Entry 4P2O (X-ray diffraction, 2.60 A resolution); this record covers chains B and D of the 5 polymer chains in the assembly.

[Chain B]
Molecule: MHC class II E-beta-k
Source organism: Mus musculus
Reference sequence: Q31163 (Q31163_MOUSE); residues 3-198 here correspond to UniProt positions 29-224 (UniProt number = residue number + 26)
Sequence (236 residues; row label = number of the first residue in the row; numbers below 1 keep their minus sign (Ala-27 is residue -27)):
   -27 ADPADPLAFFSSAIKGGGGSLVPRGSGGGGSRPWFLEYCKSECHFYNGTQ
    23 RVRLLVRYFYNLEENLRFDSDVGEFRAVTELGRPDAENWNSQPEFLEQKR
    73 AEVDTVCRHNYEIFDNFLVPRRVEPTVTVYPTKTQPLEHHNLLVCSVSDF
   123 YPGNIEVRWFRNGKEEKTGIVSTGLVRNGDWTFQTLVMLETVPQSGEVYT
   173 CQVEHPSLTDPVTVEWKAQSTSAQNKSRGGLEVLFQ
Unresolved in the structure: -27 to 3, 106-112, 166-168, 190-208
Sequence notes: expression tag (-27 to 2, 199-208)
Disulfides: Cys15-Cys79, Cys117-Cys173
Glycans and other covalent adducts: glycan linked to Asn19

[Chain D]
Molecule: 2B4 T-cell receptor beta chain
Source organism: Mus musculus
Sequence (255 residues; each row starts with the number of its first residue; numbering starts at 0):
     0 ADPKVIQTPRYLVKGQGQKAKMRCIPEKGHPVVFWYQQNKNNEFKFLINF
    50 QNQEVLQQIDMTEKRFSAECPSNSPCSLEIQSSEAGDSALYLCASSLNWS
   100 QDTQYFGPGTRLLVLEDLKNVFPPEVAVFEPSEAEISHTQKATLVCLATG
   150 FYPDHVELSWWVNGKEVHSGVCTDPQPLKEQPALNDSRYALSSRLRVSAT
   200 FWQNPRNHFRCQVQFYGLSENDEWTQDRAKPVTQIVSAEAWGRADSRGGL
   250 EVLFQ
Unresolved in the structure: 0, 245-254
Disulfides: Cys23-Cys92, Cys69-Cys75, Cys145-Cys210
Reported in the primary citation:
  - conformationally variable residues (loop rearrangement, side-chain flip): Gln100, Asp101
  - contacts within the chain: Ser95-Asp101 (hydrogen bond)

[Chain B / chain D interface]
Residue-residue contacts (9; chain B residue first):
  Gln64(B) - Leu96(D)
  Gln64(B) - Asn97(D)  hydrogen bond
  Glu66(B) - Gln100(D)
  Glu66(B) - Asp101(D)
  Glu66(B) - Thr102(D)  hydrogen bond
  Phe67(B) - Asn97(D)
  Phe67(B) - Gln100(D)
  Gln70(B) - Ser99(D)  hydrogen bond (side chain-backbone)
  Gln70(B) - Gln100(D)
Also at the interface, not in a pair above, chain B (5 interface residues in all): Trp61
Also at the interface, not in a pair above, chain D (7 interface residues in all): Tyr104

[In short]
5 residues of chain B face 7 of chain D across their interface; the contacts include 3 hydrogen bonds. Polar
pairs include Gln64(B)-Asn97(D), Glu66(B)-Thr102(D) and Gln70(B)-Ser99(D). From the paper: conformational
variability at Gln100(D) and Asp101(D); contacts within the chain involving Asp101(D) and Ser95(D).
Chain B is MHC class II E-beta-k and chain D is 2B4 T-cell receptor beta chain, both from Mus musculus; the
structure, Crystal structure of the 2B4 TCR in complex with 2A/I-Ek, was determined by X-ray diffraction,
deposited together with 4P2Q and 4P2R.
